Entry 2JE6 (X-ray diffraction, 1.60 A resolution); this record covers chains A and I of the 3 polymer chains in the assembly.

Chain A:
Name: Exosome complex exonuclease 2
From: Sulfolobus solfataricus
Notes: EC 3.1.13.-
Reference sequence: Q9UXC0 (ECX2_SULSO); residues 1-275 here = UniProt positions 1-275
Chain sequence (277 residues; row label = number of the first residue in the row; numbers below 1 keep their minus sign (Gly-1 is residue -1)):
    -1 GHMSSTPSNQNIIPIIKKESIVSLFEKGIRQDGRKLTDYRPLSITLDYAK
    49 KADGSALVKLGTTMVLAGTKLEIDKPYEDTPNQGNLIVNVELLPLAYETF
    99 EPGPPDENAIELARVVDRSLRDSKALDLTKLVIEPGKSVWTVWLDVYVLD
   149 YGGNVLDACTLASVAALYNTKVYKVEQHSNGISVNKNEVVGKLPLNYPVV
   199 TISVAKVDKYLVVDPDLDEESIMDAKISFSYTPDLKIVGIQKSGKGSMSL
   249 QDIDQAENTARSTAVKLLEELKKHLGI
Unresolved in the structure: 177-179

Chain I:
Name: Exosome complex RNA-binding protein 1
From: Sulfolobus solfataricus
Notes: EC 3.1.13.-
Reference sequence: Q9UXC4 (ECR1_SULSO); numbering as in UniProt (aligned over 1-249)
Chain sequence (251 residues; numbered -1 to 249; the number before each row is that of its first residue; numbers below 1 keep their minus sign (Gly-1 is residue -1)):
    -1 GHMNMSQSQEIVLQPRSIVVPGELLAEGEFQIPWSPYILKINSKYYSTVV
    49 GLFDVKDTQFEVIPLEGSFYYPKINDIVIGLVEDVEIYGWVVDIKAPYKA
    99 YLPASNLLGRSINVGEDLRRYLDVGDYVIARIENFDRSIDPVLSVKGKDL
   149 GRVSNGIVIDIMPVKVPRVIGKNKSMYETLTSKSGCSIFVANNGRIWATC
   199 PSRFSEEILIEAIRKIENESHIKGLTDRIKQFIEEKLGERNASSGETKTN
   249 S
Unresolved in the structure: -1 to 6, 183-185, 197-201, 222-249
Differences from the reference sequence: conflict Glu8 (Lys in Q9UXC4)

Interface between chain A and chain I:
Residue-residue contacts (9):
  Ile10(A) - Val80(I)
  Ile10(A) - Val122(I)  hydrophobic
  Ile10(A) - Gly123(I)
  Pro12(A) - Leu79(I)  hydrophobic
  Pro12(A) - Gly123(I)
  Pro12(A) - Tyr125(I)
  Ile13(A) - Gly123(I)
  Ile14(A) - Tyr125(I)  hydrophobic
  Ile14(A) - Gly154(I)
Also at the interface, not in a pair above, chain I (8 interface residues in all): Glu81, Asp124

Overview:
The interface between chain A and chain I involves 4 residues on one side and 8 on the other.
Chain A is Exosome complex exonuclease 2 and chain I is Exosome complex RNA-binding protein 1, both from
Sulfolobus solfataricus; the structure, Structure of a 9-subunit archaeal exosome, was determined by X-ray
diffraction (same publication as 2JEB).
